1Q81 - chains A and S of the 31 polymer chains in the assembly; structure by X-ray diffraction, 2.95 A resolution.

== Chain A ==
Molecule: 23S ribosomal RNA
Source organism: Haloarcula marismortui
Sequence (2922 nucleotides; row label = number of the first residue in the row):
     2 UUGGCUACUA UGCCAGCUGG UGGAUUGCUC GGCUCAGGCG CUGAUGAAGG ACGUGCCAAG
    62 CUGCGAUAAG CCAUGGGGAG CCGCACGGAG GCGAAGAACC AUGGAUUUCC GAAUGAGAAU
   122 CUCUCUAACA AUUGCUUCGC GCAAUGAGGA ACCCCGAGAA CUGAAACAUC UCAGUAUCGG
   182 GAGGAACAGA AAACGCAAUG UGAUGUCGUU AGUAACCGCG AGUGAACGCG AUACAGCCCA
   242 AACCGAAGCC CUCACGGGCA AUGUGGUGUC AGGGCUACCU CUCAUCAGCC GACCGUCUCG
   302 ACGAAGUCUC UUGGAACAGA GCGUGAUACA GGGUGACAAC CCCGUACUCG AGACCAGUAC
   362 GACGUGCGGU AGUGCCAGAG UAGCGGGGGU UGGAUAUCCC UCGCGAAUAA CGCAGGCAUC
   422 GACUGCGAAG GCUAAACACA ACCUGAGACC GAUAGUGAAC AAGUAGUGUG AACGAACGCU
   482 GCAAAGUACC CUCAGAAGGG AGGCGAAAUA GAGCAUGAAA UCAGUUGGCG AUCGAGCGAC
   542 AGGGCAUACA AGGUCCCUCG ACGAAUGACC GACGCGCGAG CGUCCAGUAA GACUCACGGG
   602 AAGCCGAUGU UCUGUCGUAC GUUUUGAAAA ACGAGCCAGG GAGUGUGUCU GCAUGGCAAG
   662 UCUAACCGGA GUAUCCGGGG AGGCACAGGG AAACCGACAU GGCCGCAGGG CUUUGCCCGA
   722 GGGCCGCCGU CUUCAAGGGC GGGGAGCCAU GUGGACACGA CCCGAAUCCG GACGAUCUAC
   782 GCAUGGACAA GAUGAAGCGU GCCGAAAGGC ACGUGGAAGU CUGUUAGAGU UGGUGUCCUA
   842 CAAUACCCUC UCGUGAUCUA UGUGUAGGGG UGAAAGGCCC AUCGAGUCCG GCAACAGCUG
   902 GUUCCAAUCG AAACAUGUCG AAGCAUGACC UCCGCCGAGG UAGUCUGUGA GGUAGAGCGA
   962 CCGAUUGGUG UGUCCGCCUC CGAGAGGAGU CGGCACACCU GUCAAACUCC AAACUUACAG
  1022 ACGCCGUUUG ACGCGGGGAU UCCGGUGCGC GGGGUAAGCC UGUGUACCAG GAGGGGAACA
  1082 ACCCAGAGAU AGGUUAAGGU CCCCAAGUGU GGAUUAAGUG UAAUCCUCUG AAGGUGGUCU
  1142 CGAGCCCUAG ACAGCCGGGA GGUGAGCUUA GAAGCAGCUA CCCUCUAAGA AAAGCGUAAC
  1202 AGCUUACCGG CCGAGGUUUG AGGCGCCCAA AAUGAUCGGG ACUCAAAUCC ACCACCGAGA
  1262 CCUGUCCGUA CCACUCAUAC UGGUAAUCGA GUAGAUUGGC GCUCUAAUUG GAUGGAAGUA
  1322 GGGGUGAAAA CUCCUAUGGA CCGAUUAGUG ACGAAAAUCC UGGCCAUAGU AGCAGCGAUA
  1382 GUCGGGUGAG AACCCCGACG GCCUAAUGGA UAAGGGUUCC UCAGCACUGC UGAUCAGCUG
  1442 AGGGUUAGCC GGUCCUAAGU CAUACCGCAA CUCGACUAUG ACGAAAUGGG AAACGGGUUA
  1502 AUAUUCCCGU GCCACUAUGC AGUGAAAGUU GACGCCCUGG GGUCGAUCAC GCUGGGCAUU
  1562 CGCCCAGUCG AACCGUCCAA CUCCGUGGAA GCCGUAAUGG CAGGAAGCGG ACGAACGGCG
  1622 GCAUAGGGAA ACGUGAUUCA ACCUGGGGCC CAUGAAAAGA CGAGCAUAGU GUCCGUACCG
  1682 AGAACCGACA CAGGUGUCCA UGGCGGCGAA AGCCAAGGCC UGUCGGGAGC AACCAACGUU
  1742 AGGGAAUUCG GCAAGUUAGU CCCGUACCUU CGGAAGAAGG GAUGCCUGCU CCGGAACGGA
  1802 GCAGGUCGCA GUGACUCGGA AGCUCGGACU GUCUAGUAAC AACAUAGGUG ACCGCAAAUC
  1862 CGCAAGGACU CGUACGGUCA CUGAAUCCUG CCCAGUGCAG GUAUCUGAAC ACCUCGUACA
  1922 AGAGGACGAA GGACCUGUCA ACGGCGGGGG UAACUAUGAC CCUCUUAAGG UAGCGUAGUA
  1982 CCUUGCCGCA UCAGUAGCGG CUUGCAUGAA UGGAUUAACC AGAGCUUCAC UGUCCCAACG
  2042 UUGGGCCCGG UGAACUGUAC AUUCCAGUGC GGAGUCUGGA GACACCCAGG GGGAAGCGAA
  2102 GACCCUAUGG AGCUUUACUG CAGGCUGUCG CUGAGACGUG GUCGCCGAUG UGCAGCAUAG
  2162 GUAGGAGACA CUACACAGGU ACCCGCGCUA GCGGGCCACC GAGUCAACAG UGAAAUACUA
  2222 CCCGUCGGUG ACUGCGACUC UCACUCCGGG AGGAGGACAC CGAUAGCCGG GCAGUUUGAC
  2282 UGGGGCGGUA CGCGCUCGAA AAGAUAUCGA GCGCGCCCUA UGGCUAUCUC AGCCGGGACA
  2342 GAGACCCGGC GAAGAGUGCA AGAGCAAAAG AUAGCUUGAC AGUGUUCUUC CCAACGAGGA
  2402 ACGCUGACGC GAAAGCGUGG UCUAGCGAAC CAAUUAGCCU GCUUGAUGCG GGCAAUUGAU
  2462 GACAGAAAAG CUACCCUAGG GAUAACAGAG UCGUCACUCG CAAGAGCACA UAUCGACCGA
  2522 GUGGCUUGCU ACCUCGAUGU CGGUUCCCUC CAUCCUGCCC GUGCAGAAGC GGGCAAGGGU
  2582 GAGGUUGUUC GCCUAUUAAA GGAGGUCGUG AGCUGGGUUU AGACCGUCGU GAGACAGGUC
  2642 GGCUGCUAUC UACUGGGUGU GUAAUGGUGU CUGACAAGAA CGACCGUAUA GUACGAGAGG
  2702 AACUACGGUU GGUGGCCACU GGUGUACCGG UUGUUCGAGA GAGCACGUGC CGGGUAGCCA
  2762 CGCCACACGG GGUAAGAGCU GAACGCAUCU AAGCUCGAAA CCCACUUGGA AAAGAGACAC
  2822 CGCCGAGGUC CCGCGUACAA GACGCGGUCG AUAGACUCGG GGUGUGCGCG UCGAGGUAAC
  2882 GAGACGUUAA GCCCACGAGC ACUAACAGAC CAAAGCCAUC AU
Not modelled in the structure: 2-9, 126-127, 715, 971-998, 1560, 1952-1963, 2137-2236, 2339-2343, 2665-2666, 2915-2923
Bound ions: Mg2+ site 1 near G28 (its only coordinating residue here); Na+ site 1: C40, G41; Na+ site 2: G56, A59, G61; Na+ site 3 near G66 (its only coordinating residue here); Mg2+ site 2 near U115 (its only coordinating residue here); Na+ site 4: C141, G142; Na+ site 5 near U146 (its only coordinating residue here); Mg2+ site 3: C162, U2276; K+ site 1: C162, U163, U172; Mg2+ site 4: A165, A167, C168; Na+ site 6: A165, A166; Mg2+ site 5: A166, G219; 63 more Na+ sites not listed; 94 more Mg2+ sites not listed; 1 more K+ sites not listed
Ligand contacts: puromycin-5'-monophosphate (PPU): G2102, A2103, A2486, C2487, U2541, C2542, G2588, C2608, G2618, U2619, U2620
What the authors report for this chain:
  - binding site for minihelix-puromycin: G2588
  - binding site for puromycin-5'-monophosphate: A2486
  - catalytic residues: A2486 (proposed by the authors, not directly observed)

== Chain S ==
Molecule: 50S ribosomal protein L22P
Source organism: Haloarcula marismortui
UniProtKB: P10970 (RL22_HALMA); residues 1-154 here = UniProt positions 1-154
Amino-acid sequence (154 residues; row label = number of the first residue in the row):
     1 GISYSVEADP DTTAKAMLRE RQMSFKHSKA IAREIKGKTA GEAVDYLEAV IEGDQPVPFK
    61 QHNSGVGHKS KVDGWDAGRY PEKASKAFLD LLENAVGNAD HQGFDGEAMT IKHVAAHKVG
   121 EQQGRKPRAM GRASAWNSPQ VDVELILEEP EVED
Not modelled in the structure: 151-154
Bound ions: Na+ site 1: Gln61, Asn63; Mg2+: Gly65 (shared with C2048(A), A2089(A) of chain A); Na+ site 2: Ser70, Val72; Na+ site 3: Val72, Trp75

== How chain A and chain S interact ==
Residue-residue contacts (129; chain A residue first):
  A11(A) with Lys60(S), hydrogen bond to the phosphate; Gly74(S), sugar contact; Trp75(S), sugar contact
  U12(A) with Lys60(S), salt bridge to the phosphate; Trp75(S), sugar contact
  G13(A) with Gln61(S), phosphate contact
  U19(A) with Ser5(S), hydrogen bond to the sugar
  G20(A) with Ile2(S), sugar contact; Ser3(S), hydrogen bond to the sugar; Tyr4(S), sugar contact; Ser5(S), sugar contact; His117(S), base contact
  G21(A) with Gly1(S), sugar contact; Ile2(S), sugar contact; Ser3(S), hydrogen bond to the phosphate
  U22(A) with Gly1(S), hydrogen bond to the phosphate; Val119(S), sugar contact
  C492(A) with His101(S), hydrogen bond to the sugar
  U493(A) with Asn94(S), base contact
  C494(A) with Glu93(S), sugar contact
  G499(A) with Arg19(S), phosphate contact; Asn94(S), hydrogen bond to the base
  G500(A) with Ala16(S), sugar contact; Met17(S), hydrogen bond to the sugar; Arg19(S), salt bridge to the phosphate; Asn94(S), hydrogen bond to the sugar; Asn98(S), base contact
  G501(A) with Tyr4(S), hydrogen bond to the phosphate; Lys15(S), sugar contact; Met17(S), phosphate contact; Asn98(S), sugar contact; Gln102(S), sugar contact
  U510(A) with Ser3(S), base contact
  C523(A) with Phe25(S), sugar contact; Lys29(S), phosphate contact
  A524(A) with Phe25(S), sugar contact; Lys29(S), salt bridge to the phosphate; Gln61(S), phosphate contact; Ala115(S), sugar contact; Ala116(S), hydrogen bond to the sugar; His117(S), hydrogen bond to the base
  G525(A) with Arg33(S), salt bridge to the phosphate; Lys36(S), phosphate contact; His113(S), hydrogen bond to the sugar; Ala115(S), sugar contact
  U526(A) with Lys36(S), salt bridge to the phosphate
  U840(A) with Arg128(S), hydrogen bond to the sugar; Ala129(S), phosphate contact; Arg132(S), hydrogen bond to the sugar
  A841(A) with Arg128(S), salt bridge to the phosphate; Ala129(S), hydrogen bond to the phosphate; Met130(S), base contact
  A843(A) with Ala129(S), phosphate contact
  A844(A) with Ala129(S), phosphate contact; Met130(S), hydrogen bond to the phosphate; Gly131(S), phosphate contact
  A1369(A) with Lys26(S), hydrogen bond to the sugar; Ser64(S), hydrogen bond to the phosphate
  G1370(A) with Ser24(S), hydrogen bond to the base; Lys26(S), salt bridge to the phosphate; His27(S), base contact; His62(S), salt bridge to the phosphate; Asn63(S), phosphate contact; Ser64(S), hydrogen bond to the phosphate; Arg79(S), sugar contact; Pro139(S), base contact
  U1371(A) with Ser64(S), sugar contact; Arg79(S), salt bridge to the phosphate
  A1372(A) with Trp136(S), base contact
  G1373(A) with Trp136(S), base contact
  C1428(A) with Gln22(S), phosphate contact; Gln122(S), hydrogen bond to the phosphate
  U1429(A) with Gln122(S), phosphate contact
  C1431(A) with Lys126(S), hydrogen bond to the base
  A1689(A) with Pro127(S), base contact; Arg128(S), hydrogen bond to the base; Gly131(S), base contact; Arg132(S), hydrogen bond to the base; Ala133(S), base contact
  C1690(A) with Pro127(S), base contact
  C2048(A) with Gly65(S), phosphate contact; Lys69(S), hydrogen bond to the phosphate
  C2049(A) with Lys69(S), salt bridge to the phosphate; Arg79(S), salt bridge to the phosphate; Tyr80(S), phosphate contact
  G2050(A) with Arg79(S), salt bridge to the phosphate; Tyr80(S), hydrogen bond to the phosphate; Pro81(S), phosphate contact; Glu82(S), phosphate contact
  G2051(A) with His27(S), phosphate contact; Pro81(S), phosphate contact; Glu82(S), hydrogen bond to the phosphate; Lys83(S), hydrogen bond to the phosphate
  U2052(A) with Lys83(S), salt bridge to the phosphate
  G2053(A) with Trp136(S), sugar contact; Asn137(S), hydrogen bond to the phosphate; Ser138(S), hydrogen bond to the phosphate
  A2054(A) with Arg128(S), hydrogen bond to the base; Ser134(S), hydrogen bond to the sugar; Ala135(S), hydrogen bond to the sugar; Trp136(S), sugar contact; Asn137(S), hydrogen bond to the phosphate
  A2055(A) with Arg128(S), sugar contact; Arg132(S), hydrogen bond to the sugar; Ser134(S), sugar contact; Ala135(S), phosphate contact
  C2086(A) with Trp75(S), sugar contact
  C2087(A) with Asn63(S), sugar contact; His68(S), hydrogen bond to the sugar
  C2088(A) with Asn63(S), phosphate contact; Ser64(S), phosphate contact; Gly65(S), hydrogen bond to the phosphate; Val66(S), sugar contact
  A2089(A) with Gly65(S), phosphate contact
  U2648(A) with Arg128(S), base contact
  G2657(A) with His68(S), base contact
  G2658(A) with His68(S), hydrogen bond to the sugar; Asp76(S), hydrogen bond to the base
  U2659(A) with Trp75(S), hydrogen bond to the sugar; Asp76(S), hydrogen bond to the sugar
  G2660(A) with Gly74(S), hydrogen bond to the phosphate
  C2831(A) with Ser70(S), phosphate contact; Lys71(S), phosphate contact
  C2832(A) with Lys71(S), salt bridge to the phosphate
  A2841(A) with Gly67(S), sugar contact; His68(S), hydrogen bond to the sugar
  G2842(A) with His68(S), sugar contact; Ser70(S), phosphate contact
  A2843(A) with Ser70(S), phosphate contact
Also at the interface, not in a pair above, chain A (58 interface residues in all): C491, A502, A1427, C2056
Also at the interface, not in a pair above, chain S (66 interface residues in all): Val6, Gly78, Ala84, Lys118

== Overview ==
58 residues of chain A face 66 of chain S across their interface; the contacts include 44 hydrogen bonds and
14 salt bridges. Among the polar pairs are G499(A)-Asn94(S), A524(A)-His117(S) and G1370(A)-Ser24(S). Bound to
chain A: puromycin-5'-monophosphate. From the paper: the catalytic residue A2486(A); a binding site for
minihelix-puromycin at G2588(A).
Chain A is 23S ribosomal RNA and chain S is 50S ribosomal protein L22P, both from Haloarcula marismortui; the
structure, Crystal Structure of minihelix with 3' puromycin bound to A-site of the 50S ribosomal subunit, was
determined by X-ray diffraction (same publication as 1Q7Y, 1Q82, 1Q86 and 1M90).
